PDB entry 3RAE | X-ray diffraction, 2.90 A resolution | chains B and C of the 8 polymer chains in the assembly

Chain B:
Name: DNA topoisomerase 4 subunit A
Organism: Streptococcus pneumoniae
Notes: EC 5.99.1.-
UniProtKB: P72525 (PARC_STRPN); numbering as in UniProt (aligned over 1-488)
Chain sequence (496 residues; each row starts with the number of its first residue):
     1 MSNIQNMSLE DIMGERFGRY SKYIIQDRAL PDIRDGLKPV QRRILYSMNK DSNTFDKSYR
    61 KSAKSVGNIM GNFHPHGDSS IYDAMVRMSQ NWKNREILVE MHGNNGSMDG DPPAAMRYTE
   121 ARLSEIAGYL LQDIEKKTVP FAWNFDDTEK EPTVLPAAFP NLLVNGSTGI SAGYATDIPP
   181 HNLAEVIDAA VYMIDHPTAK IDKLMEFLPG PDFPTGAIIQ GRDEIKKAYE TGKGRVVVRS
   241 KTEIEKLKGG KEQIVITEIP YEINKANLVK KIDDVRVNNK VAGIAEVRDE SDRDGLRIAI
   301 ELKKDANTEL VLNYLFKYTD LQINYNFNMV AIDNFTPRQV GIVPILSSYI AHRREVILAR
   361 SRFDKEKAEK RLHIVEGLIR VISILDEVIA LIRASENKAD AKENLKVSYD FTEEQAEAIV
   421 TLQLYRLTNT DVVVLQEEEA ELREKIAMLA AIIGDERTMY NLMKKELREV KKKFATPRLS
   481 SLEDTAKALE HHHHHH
Unresolved in the structure: 1-2, 485-496
Differences from the reference sequence: expression tag (489-496)
UniProt features mapped onto this chain:
  - active site: Y118 (O-(5'-phospho-DNA)-tyrosine intermediate)
  - site: K38 (Interaction with DNA), H74 (Interaction with DNA), H76 (Interaction with DNA), R87 (Interaction with DNA), K93 (Interaction with DNA), R117 (Transition state stabilizer)
Metal / ion sites: Mg2+: F316, T319, Q322

Chain C:
Name: DNA topoisomerase 4 subunit B
Organism: Streptococcus pneumoniae
Notes: EC 5.99.1.-
UniProtKB: Q59961 (PARE_STRPN); numbering as in UniProt (aligned over 404-647)
Chain sequence (268 residues; numbered 380 to 647; the number before each row is that of its first residue):
   380 MGHHHHHHHH HHSSGHIDDD DKHMKNKKDK GLLSGKLTPA QSKNPAKNEL YLVEGDSAGG
   440 SAKQGRDRKF QAILPLRGKV INTAKAKMAD ILKNEEINTM IYTIGAGVGA DFSIEDANYD
   500 KIIIMTDADT DGAHIQTLLL TFFYRYMRPL VEAGHVYIAL PPLYKMSKGK GKKEEVAYAW
   560 TDGELEELRK QFGKGATLQR YKGLGEMNAD QLWETTMNPE TRTLIRVTIE DLARAERRVN
   620 VLMGDKVEPR RKWIEDNVKF TLEEATVF
Unresolved in the structure: 380-413, 545-556, 570-576, 641-647
Differences from the reference sequence: expression tag (380-403)
UniProt features mapped onto this chain:
  - binding site (Mg(2+)): E433, D506, D508
  - site (Interaction with DNA): K458, N461, H513, R629
Metal / ion sites: Mg2+: D506, D508
Small-molecule neighbours: Levofloxacin (LFX; (3S)-9-fluoro-3-methyl-10-(4-methylpiperazin-1-yl)-7-oxo-2,3-dihydro-7H-[1,4]oxazino[2,3,4-ij]quinoline-6-carboxylic acid): R456, G457, E474
From the paper describing this entry:
  - binding site for Levofloxacin: E474, E475

How chain B and chain C interact:
Contacting residue pairs (26; chain B residue first):
  M101(B) with N587(C)
  H102(B) with E585(C); N587(C)
  G103(B) with G584(C); M586(C); N587(C), hydrogen bond (backbone-side chain)
  N104(B) with S436(C), hydrogen bond (side chain-backbone); G439(C); S440(C); Q443(C), hydrogen bond
  G106(B) with Q443(C)
  S107(B) with Q443(C)
  D109(B) with K442(C), salt bridge
  D111(B) with K442(C); Q443(C), hydrogen bond
  A114(B) with S436(C)
  Y118(B) with S436(C); G584(C); E585(C)
  R288(B) with Q420(C)
  D289(B) with Q420(C); R447(C), salt bridge
  S291(B) with R447(C), hydrogen bond (backbone-side chain)
  R293(B) with G444(C), hydrogen bond (side chain-backbone); R445(C), hydrogen bond (side chain-backbone); W592(C)
Interface residues without a listed pair, chain B (18 interface residues in all): A115, T119, E120, E290
Interface residues without a listed pair, chain C (17 interface residues in all): A588, D589, Q590

Summary:
The interface between chain B and chain C involves 18 residues on one side and 17 on the other, with 7
hydrogen bonds and 2 salt bridges. Among the polar pairs are D109(B)-K442(C), D289(B)-R447(C) and
G103(B)-N587(C). Bound to chain C: Levofloxacin. The paper reports a binding site for Levofloxacin at E474(C)
and E475(C).
Here chain B is DNA topoisomerase 4 subunit A and chain C is DNA topoisomerase 4 subunit B, both from
Streptococcus pneumoniae. Entry 3RAE (Quinolone(Levofloxacin)-DNA cleavage complex of type IV topoisomerase
from S. pneumoniae) was determined by X-ray diffraction together with 5EIX from the same study.
